2HMI - chains B and D of the 6 polymer chains in the assembly; structure by X-ray diffraction, 2.80 A resolution.

Chain B:
Protein: Hisubunit of V-1 reverse transcriptase
Source organism: Human immunodeficiency virus 1
Notes: EC 2.7.7.49
UniProtKB: P03366 (POL_HV1B1); residues 1-430 here correspond to UniProt positions 599-1028 (UniProt number = residue number + 598)
Sequence (430 residues; row label = number of the first residue in the row):
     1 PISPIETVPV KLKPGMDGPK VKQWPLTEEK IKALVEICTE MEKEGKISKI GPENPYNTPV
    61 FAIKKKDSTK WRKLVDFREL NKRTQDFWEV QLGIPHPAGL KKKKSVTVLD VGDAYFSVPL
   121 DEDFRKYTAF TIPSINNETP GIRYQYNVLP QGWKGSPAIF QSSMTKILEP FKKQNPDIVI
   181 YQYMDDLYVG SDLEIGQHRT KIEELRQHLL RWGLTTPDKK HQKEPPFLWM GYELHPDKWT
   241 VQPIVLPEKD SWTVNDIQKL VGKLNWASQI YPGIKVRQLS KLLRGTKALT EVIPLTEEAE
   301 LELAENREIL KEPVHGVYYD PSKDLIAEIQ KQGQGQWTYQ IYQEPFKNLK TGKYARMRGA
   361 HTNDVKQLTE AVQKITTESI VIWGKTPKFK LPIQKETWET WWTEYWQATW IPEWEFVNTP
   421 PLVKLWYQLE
Sequence notes: engineered mutation S280 (Cys447 in P03366)
Swiss-Prot annotation at these positions:
  - binding site (Mg(2+)): D186
  - site: W402 (Essential for RT p66/p51 heterodimerization)

Chain D:
Protein: Fab fragment of monoclonal antibody 28
Source organism: Mus musculus
Notes: fragment: fab fragment; antibody fragment or engineered binder
Sequence (220 residues; each row starts with the number of its first residue):
     1 QITLKESGPG IVQPSQPFRL TCTFSGFSLS TSGIGVTWIR QPSGKGLEWL ATIWWDDDNR
    61 YNPSLKSRLT VSKDTSNNQA FLNMMTVETA DTAIYYCAQS AITSVTDSAM DHWGQGTSVT
   121 VSSAATTPPS VYPLAPGSAA QTNSMVTLGC LVKGYFPEPV TVTWNSGSLS SGVHTFPAVL
   181 QSDLYTLSSS VTVPSSTWPS ETVTCNVAHP ASSTKVDKKI
Cystine bridges: C22-C97, C150-C205

Interface between chain B and chain D:
Residue-residue contacts (17; chain B residue first):
  R199(B) - S32(D)
  K223(B) - R60(D)
  K223(B) - I102(D)
  E224(B) - W54(D)
  E224(B) - I102(D)
  E224(B) - S108(D)  hydrogen bond
  F227(B) - I102(D)  hydrophobic
  F227(B) - S104(D)
  F227(B) - V105(D)  hydrogen bond (backbone-backbone)
  F227(B) - S108(D)
  W229(B) - S32(D)
  W229(B) - I102(D)  hydrophobic
  M230(B) - I102(D)  hydrophobic
  M230(B) - T103(D)
  M230(B) - S104(D)
  M230(B) - V105(D)  hydrophobic
  R358(B) - T106(D)
Also at the interface, not in a pair above, chain B (11 interface residues in all): G196, Q222, P226, G231
Also at the interface, not in a pair above, chain D (13 interface residues in all): T31, G33, W55, D107

In short:
11 residues of chain B face 13 of chain D across their interface, with 2 hydrogen bonds. Polar pairs include
E224(B)-S108(D) and F227(B)-V105(D). UniProt lists Mg2+-binding residue D186(B) on chain B.
Here chain B is Hisubunit of V-1 reverse transcriptase (Human immunodeficiency virus 1) and chain D is Fab
fragment of monoclonal antibody 28 (Mus musculus). Entry 2HMI (HIV-1 reverse transcriptase/fragment of fab
28/DNA complex) was determined by X-ray diffraction.
